1ZAV - chains A and V of the 7 polymer chains in the assembly; structure by X-ray diffraction, 1.90 A resolution.

# Chain A
Protein: 50S ribosomal protein L10
Source organism: Thermotoga maritima
UniProtKB: P29394 (RL10_THEMA); numbering as in UniProt (aligned over 1-179)
Amino-acid sequence (180 residues; row label = number of the first residue in the row; numbering starts at 0):
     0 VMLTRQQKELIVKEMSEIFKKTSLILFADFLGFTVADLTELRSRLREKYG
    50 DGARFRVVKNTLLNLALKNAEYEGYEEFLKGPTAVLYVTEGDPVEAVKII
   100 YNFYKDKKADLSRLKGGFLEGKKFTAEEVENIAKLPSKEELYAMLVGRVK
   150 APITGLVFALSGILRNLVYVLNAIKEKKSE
Disordered / not traced: 178-179
Construct notes: cloning artifact (0)

# Chain V
Protein: 50S ribosomal protein L7/L12
Source organism: Thermotoga maritima
Notes: fragment: N-terminal domain
UniProtKB: P29396 (RL7_THEMA); numbering as in UniProt (aligned over 1-30)
Amino-acid sequence (30 residues; numbered 1 to 30; the number before each row is that of its first residue):
     1 MTIDEIIEAIEKLTVSELAELVKKLEDKFG

# Interface between chain A and chain V
Pairs across the interface (22; chain A residue first):
  Asp-91(A) / Thr-14(V)
  Asp-91(A) / Val-15(V)  hydrogen bond (side chain-backbone)
  Val-93(A) / Val-15(V)  hydrophobic
  Leu-118(A) / Ser-16(V)
  Glu-119(A) / Thr-14(V)  hydrogen bond
  Glu-119(A) / Glu-17(V)
  Lys-121(A) / Glu-20(V)  salt bridge
  Lys-137(A) / Leu-13(V)  hydrogen bond (side chain-backbone)
  Lys-137(A) / Val-15(V)
  Lys-137(A) / Leu-18(V)
  Leu-140(A) / Val-15(V)
  Leu-140(A) / Leu-18(V)  hydrophobic
  Tyr-141(A) / Glu-11(V)  hydrogen bond (side chain-backbone)
  Tyr-141(A) / Leu-18(V)  hydrophobic
  Leu-144(A) / Ile-10(V)  hydrophobic
  Leu-144(A) / Leu-21(V)  hydrophobic
  Leu-144(A) / Leu-25(V)  hydrophobic
  Arg-147(A) / Val-22(V)
  Arg-147(A) / Glu-26(V)  salt bridge
  Val-148(A) / Leu-25(V)  hydrophobic
  Ala-150(A) / Phe-29(V)  hydrophobic
  Pro-151(A) / Phe-29(V)  hydrophobic
Other interface residues (no listed pair), chain A (16 interface residues in all): Leu-134, Pro-135, Met-143
Other interface residues (no listed pair), chain V (17 interface residues in all): Ala-19, Lys-23, Gly-30
From the paper, about this interface:
  - specific contacts: Arg-147(A)/Glu-26(V) (salt bridge)

# Summary
Chain A and chain V form an interface of 16 and 17 residues respectively, with 4 hydrogen bonds and 2 salt
bridges. Polar pairs include Lys-121(A)/Glu-20(V), Arg-147(A)/Glu-26(V) and Asp-91(A)/Val-15(V). The paper
describes a salt bridge between Arg-147(A) and Glu-26(V).
Chain A is 50S ribosomal protein L10 and chain V is 50S ribosomal protein L7/L12, both from Thermotoga
maritima; the structure, Ribosomal Protein L10-L12(NTD) Complex, Space Group P21, was determined by X-ray
diffraction, deposited together with 1ZAW and 1ZAX.
